PDB entry 8Z7N | electron microscopy, 3.58 A resolution | chains E and H of the 9 polymer chains in the assembly

# Chain E (and H)
Molecule: Envelope glycoprotein gp160
From: Human immunodeficiency virus 1
Notes: chain H of this document is another copy of the same molecule, construct and numbering; everything in this record applies to it too
UniProt: A1EAH4 (A1EAH4_9HIV1); residues 519-671 here correspond to UniProt positions 510-662 (UniProt number = residue number - 9)
Chain sequence (164 residues; row label = number of the first residue in the row):
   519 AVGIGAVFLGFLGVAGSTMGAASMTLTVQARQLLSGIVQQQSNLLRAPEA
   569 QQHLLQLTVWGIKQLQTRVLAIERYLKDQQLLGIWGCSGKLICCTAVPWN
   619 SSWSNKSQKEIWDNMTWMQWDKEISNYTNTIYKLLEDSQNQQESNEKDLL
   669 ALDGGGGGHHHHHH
Not modelled in the structure: 519-522, 556-569, 672-682
Differences from the reference sequence: engineered mutation P566 (Ile557 in A1EAH4), C612 (Thr603 in A1EAH4); expression tag (672-682)
Disulfide bonds: C605-C611
Covalently attached groups: N-acetylglucosamine (NAG) linked to N618, N623, N632, N644

# How chain E and chain H interact
Residue-residue contacts - 20 pairs, chain E then chain H:
  T545(E) - I602(H)
  A548(E) - L599(H)  hydrophobic
  A548(E) - I602(H)  hydrophobic
  R549(E) - I602(H)
  R549(E) - E654(H)  salt bridge
  L551(E) - D596(H)
  L552(E) - D596(H)
  L552(E) - W603(H)  hydrophobic
  L552(E) - Y650(H)  hydrophobic
  L552(E) - E654(H)
  T576(E) - I580(H)
  R586(E) - Q584(H)
  R586(E) - L588(H)
  R586(E) - E591(H)  salt bridge
  I590(E) - I590(H)  hydrophobic
  I590(E) - L594(H)  hydrophobic
  Y593(E) - Q598(H)  hydrogen bond
  Q597(E) - Q598(H)
  G607(E) - Q598(H)
  L609(E) - Q598(H)
Interface residues without a listed pair, chain E (17 interface residues in all): F526, F529, S553, L583, K608
Interface residues without a listed pair, chain H (16 interface residues in all): L583, S606, N647

# Overview
The interface between chain E and chain H involves 17 residues on one side and 16 on the other, with 1
hydrogen bond and 2 salt bridges. Polar pairs include R549(E)-E654(H), R586(E)-E591(H) and Y593(E)-Q598(H).
N-acetylglucosamine is covalently linked to N618(E), N623(E), N632(E) and N644(E).
Chain E and chain H are both Envelope glycoprotein gp160 (Human immunodeficiency virus 1); the structure,
Structure of HIV-1 CH119 SOSIP.664 trimer in complex with CD4 molecules, was determined by electron
microscopy.
